PDB entry 7Z9Q | electron microscopy, 3.60 A resolution | chains B and C of the 6 polymer chains in the assembly

[Chain B (and C)]
Protein: Spike glycoprotein, Fibritin
From: Severe acute respiratory syndrome coronavirus 2
Notes: chain C of this document is another copy of the same molecule, construct and numbering; everything in this record applies to it too
Reference sequence: chimeric construct of P0DTC2, P10104: residues 1-1208 from P0DTC2 (SPIKE_SARS2) positions 1-1208 (same numbers); residues 1211-1238 from P10104 positions 458-485 (UniProt number = residue number - 753)
Sequence (1260 residues; row label = number of the first residue in the row):
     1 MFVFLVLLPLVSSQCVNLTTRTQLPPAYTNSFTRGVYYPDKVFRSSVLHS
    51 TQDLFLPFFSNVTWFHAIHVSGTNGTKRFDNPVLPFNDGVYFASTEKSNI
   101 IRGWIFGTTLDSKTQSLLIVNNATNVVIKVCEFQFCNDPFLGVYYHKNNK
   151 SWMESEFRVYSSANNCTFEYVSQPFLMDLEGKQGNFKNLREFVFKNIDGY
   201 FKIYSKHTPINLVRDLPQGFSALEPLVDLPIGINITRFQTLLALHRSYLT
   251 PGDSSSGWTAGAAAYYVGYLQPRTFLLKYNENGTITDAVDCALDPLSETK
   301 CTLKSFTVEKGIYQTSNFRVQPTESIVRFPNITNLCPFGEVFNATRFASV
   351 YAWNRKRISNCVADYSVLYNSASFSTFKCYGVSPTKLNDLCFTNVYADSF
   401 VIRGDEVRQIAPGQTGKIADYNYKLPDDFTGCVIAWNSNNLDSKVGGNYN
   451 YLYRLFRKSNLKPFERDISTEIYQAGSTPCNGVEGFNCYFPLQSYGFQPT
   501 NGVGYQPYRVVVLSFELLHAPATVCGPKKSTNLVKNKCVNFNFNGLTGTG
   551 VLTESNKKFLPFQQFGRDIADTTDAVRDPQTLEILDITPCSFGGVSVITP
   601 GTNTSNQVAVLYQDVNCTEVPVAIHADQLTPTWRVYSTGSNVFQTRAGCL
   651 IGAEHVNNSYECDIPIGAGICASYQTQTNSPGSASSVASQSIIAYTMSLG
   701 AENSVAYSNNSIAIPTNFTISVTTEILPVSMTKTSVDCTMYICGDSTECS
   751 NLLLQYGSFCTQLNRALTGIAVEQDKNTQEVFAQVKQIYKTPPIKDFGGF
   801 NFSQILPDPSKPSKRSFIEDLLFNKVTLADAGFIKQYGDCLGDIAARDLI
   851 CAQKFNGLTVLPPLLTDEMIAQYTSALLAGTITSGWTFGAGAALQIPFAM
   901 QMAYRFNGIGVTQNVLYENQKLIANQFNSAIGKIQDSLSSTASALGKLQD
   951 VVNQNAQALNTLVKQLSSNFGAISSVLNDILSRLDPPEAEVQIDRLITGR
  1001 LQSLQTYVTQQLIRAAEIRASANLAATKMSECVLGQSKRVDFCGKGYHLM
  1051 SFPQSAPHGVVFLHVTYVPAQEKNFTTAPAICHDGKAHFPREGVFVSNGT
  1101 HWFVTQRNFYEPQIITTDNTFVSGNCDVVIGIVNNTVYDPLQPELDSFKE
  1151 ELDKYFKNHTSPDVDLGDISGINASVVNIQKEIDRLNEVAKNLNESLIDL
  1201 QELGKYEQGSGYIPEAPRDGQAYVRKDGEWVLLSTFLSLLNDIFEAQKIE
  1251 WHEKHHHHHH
Not modelled in the structure: 1-26, 70-81, 114-115, 144-165, 173-185, 243-262, 621-640, 677-689, 828-854, 1148-1260 (chain C: 1-26, 67-80, 144-164, 173-186, 243-263, 621-640, 677-689, 828-855, 1148-1260)
Differences from the reference sequence: engineered mutation Gly682 (Arg in P0DTC2), Ser683 (Arg in P0DTC2), Ser685 (Arg in P0DTC2), Pro986 (Lys in P0DTC2), Pro987 (Val in P0DTC2); linker (1209-1210); conflict Leu1232 (Phe479 in P10104); expression tag (1239-1260)
Swiss-Prot annotation at these positions:
  - region: Asn280 to Cys301 (Putative superantigen), Arg403 to Asp405 (Integrin-binding motif), Asn448 to Phe456 (Immunodominant HLA epitope recognized by the CD8+), Pro681, Ala684 (Putative superantigen), Ser816 to Tyr837 (Fusion peptide 1), Lys835 to Phe855 (Fusion peptide 2), Asp1163 to Glu1202 (Heptad repeat 2)
  - site: Arg815, Ser816 (Cleavage)
  - glycosylation: Asn17 (N-linked (GlcNAc...) (complex) asparagine), Asn61 (N-linked (GlcNAc...) (hybrid) asparagine), Asn74 (N-linked (GlcNAc...) (complex) asparagine), Asn122 (N-linked (GlcNAc...) (hybrid) asparagine), Asn149 (N-linked (GlcNAc...) (complex) asparagine), Asn165 (N-linked (GlcNAc...) (complex) asparagine), Asn234 (N-linked (GlcNAc...) (high mannose) asparagine), Asn282 (N-linked (GlcNAc...) (complex) asparagine), Thr323 (O-linked (GalNAc) threonine), Ser325 (O-linked (HexNAc...) serine), Asn331 (N-linked (GlcNAc...) (complex) asparagine), Asn343 (N-linked (GlcNAc...) (complex) asparagine), Asn603 (N-linked (GlcNAc...) (hybrid) asparagine), Asn616 (N-linked (GlcNAc...) (complex) asparagine), Asn657 (N-linked (GlcNAc...) (complex) asparagine), Thr676 (O-linked (GlcNAc...) threonine), Thr678 (O-linked (GlcNAc...) threonine), Asn709 (N-linked (GlcNAc...) (high mannose) asparagine), Asn717 (N-linked (GlcNAc...) (hybrid) asparagine), Asn801 (N-linked (GlcNAc...) (hybrid) asparagine) and 6 more in UniProt
Cystine bridges: Cys131-Cys166, Cys291-Cys301, Cys336-Cys361, Cys379-Cys432, Cys391-Cys525, Cys480-Cys488, Cys538-Cys590, Cys617-Cys649, Cys662-Cys671, Cys738-Cys760, Cys743-Cys749, Cys1032-Cys1043, Cys1082-Cys1126
Covalently attached groups: N-acetylglucosamine (NAG) linked to Asn61, Asn122, Asn282, Asn331, Asn343, Asn603, Asn616, Asn657, Asn709, Asn717, Asn801, Asn1074, Asn1098, Asn1134

[Interface between chain B and chain C]
Contacting residue pairs - 165 pairs, chain B then chain C:
  Asp40(B) - His519(C)
  Lys41(B) - His519(C)  hydrogen bond
  Lys41(B) - Ala520(C)
  Lys41(B) - Phe562(C)
  Lys41(B) - Gln563(C)
  Lys41(B) - Gln564(C)
  Val42(B) - Gln563(C)  hydrogen bond (backbone-side chain)
  Val42(B) - Phe565(C)
  Val42(B) - Arg567(C)
  Phe43(B) - Lys557(C)
  Phe43(B) - Lys558(C)
  Phe43(B) - Phe559(C)  hydrophobic
  Phe43(B) - Gln563(C)
  Phe43(B) - Phe565(C)
  Phe43(B) - Gly566(C)
  Phe43(B) - Arg567(C)  hydrogen bond (backbone-backbone)
  Val47(B) - Ile569(C)  hydrophobic
  Tyr200(B) - Asn394(C)
  Tyr200(B) - Tyr396(C)  hydrogen bond
  Tyr200(B) - Glu516(C)  hydrogen bond
  Tyr200(B) - Leu518(C)  hydrophobic
  Lys202(B) - His519(C)
  Glu224(B) - Phe562(C)
  Pro225(B) - His519(C)
  Pro225(B) - Phe562(C)
  Asp228(B) - Leu518(C)
  Asp228(B) - His519(C)
  Pro230(B) - Arg357(C)
  Tyr369(B) - Thr415(C)
  Tyr369(B) - Gly416(C)
  Tyr369(B) - Asp420(C)  hydrogen bond
  Asn370(B) - Tyr421(C)
  Gly413(B) - Pro987(C)
  Asp427(B) - Pro986(C)
  Asp737(B) - Asn317(C)
  Met740(B) - Phe592(C)  hydrophobic
  Asp745(B) - Arg319(C)
  Gln755(B) - Ser968(C)
  Gln755(B) - Asn969(C)  hydrogen bond (backbone-backbone)
  Gln755(B) - Phe970(C)  hydrogen bond (backbone-backbone)
  Gln755(B) - Gly971(C)
  Tyr756(B) - Gln965(C)  hydrogen bond (backbone-side chain)
  Tyr756(B) - Phe970(C)
  Gly757(B) - Gln965(C)
  Gly757(B) - Ser968(C)
  Ser758(B) - Gln965(C)  hydrogen bond (backbone-side chain)
  Phe759(B) - Gln965(C)
  Phe759(B) - Phe970(C)  hydrophobic
  Phe759(B) - Gly999(C)
  Phe759(B) - Gln1002(C)
  Phe759(B) - Ser1003(C)
  Phe759(B) - Thr1006(C)
  Gln762(B) - Thr961(C)
  Gln762(B) - Thr1006(C)
  Gln762(B) - Gln1010(C)
  Arg765(B) - Gln957(C)
  Arg765(B) - Thr961(C)
  Glu773(B) - Glu1017(C)
  Lys786(B) - Lys1045(C)
  Gln787(B) - Ala701(C)
  Gln787(B) - Asn703(C)  hydrogen bond
  Ile788(B) - Leu699(C)  hydrophobic
  Ile788(B) - Gly700(C)
  Ile788(B) - Ala701(C)  hydrogen bond (backbone-backbone)
  Ile788(B) - Glu702(C)
  Ile788(B) - Asn703(C)  hydrogen bond (backbone-backbone)
  Tyr789(B) - Asn703(C)
  Tyr789(B) - Val705(C)  hydrophobic
  Lys790(B) - Glu702(C)
  Lys790(B) - Asn703(C)
  Lys790(B) - Ser704(C)
  Lys790(B) - Val705(C)
  Pro792(B) - Tyr707(C)  hydrophobic
  Asp796(B) - Tyr707(C)  hydrogen bond (backbone-side chain)
  Asp796(B) - Asn709(C)
  Phe797(B) - Tyr707(C)
  Phe855(B) - Phe592(C)
  Asn856(B) - Ala570(C)
  Gly857(B) - Phe592(C)
  Val860(B) - Asp614(C)
  Leu861(B) - Gln613(C)
  Pro863(B) - Ala668(C)  hydrogen bond (backbone-backbone)
  Leu864(B) - Pro665(C)  hydrophobic
  Leu864(B) - Ala668(C)
  Leu864(B) - Gly669(C)  hydrogen bond (backbone-backbone)
  Leu865(B) - Met697(C)  hydrophobic
  Thr866(B) - Arg646(C)
  Thr866(B) - Ala668(C)
  Met869(B) - Gly669(C)
  Met869(B) - Met697(C)  hydrophobic
  Met869(B) - Leu699(C)
  Gln872(B) - Leu699(C)
  Tyr873(B) - Leu699(C)
  Thr883(B) - Val705(C)
  Thr883(B) - Tyr707(C)
  Gly889(B) - Asp1041(C)
  Gly889(B) - Lys1045(C)
  Ala890(B) - Gly1046(C)
  Ala890(B) - Tyr1047(C)
  Ala892(B) - Glu1072(C)
  Leu894(B) - Ala713(C)
  Leu894(B) - Pro715(C)
  Leu894(B) - Glu1072(C)
  Gln895(B) - Ala706(C)
  Gln895(B) - Ser711(C)
  Gln895(B) - Ile712(C)
  Gln895(B) - Ala713(C)  hydrogen bond (backbone-backbone)
  Gln895(B) - Asn1074(C)  hydrogen bond
  Ile896(B) - Tyr707(C)
  Ile896(B) - Ser711(C)
  Ile896(B) - Ile712(C)  hydrophobic
  Pro897(B) - Tyr707(C)  hydrophobic
  Pro897(B) - Ser708(C)
  Pro897(B) - Asn709(C)
  Pro897(B) - Ser711(C)
  Pro897(B) - Thr1077(C)
  Phe898(B) - Tyr707(C)  hydrogen bond (backbone-side chain)
  Met900(B) - Thr1077(C)
  Met900(B) - Ala1078(C)
  Met900(B) - Pro1079(C)
  Met900(B) - Val1094(C)  hydrophobic
  Tyr904(B) - Ile712(C)
  Tyr904(B) - Val1094(C)
  Tyr904(B) - Arg1107(C)
  Asn907(B) - Arg1107(C)
  Thr912(B) - Phe1121(C)
  Gln913(B) - Pro1090(C)  hydrogen bond (side chain-backbone)
  Gln913(B) - Phe1121(C)
  Asn914(B) - Phe1089(C)
  Asn914(B) - Phe1121(C)
  Asn914(B) - Ser1123(C)  hydrogen bond
  Tyr917(B) - Pro1079(C)
  Tyr917(B) - Phe1089(C)  hydrophobic
  Glu918(B) - Ser1123(C)  hydrogen bond
  Glu918(B) - Val1128(C)
  Val963(B) - Ala570(C)  hydrophobic
  Ser967(B) - Ala570(C)
  Ser967(B) - Asp571(C)
  Asn978(B) - Thr547(C)
  Leu981(B) - Lys386(C)  hydrogen bond (backbone-side chain)
  Ser982(B) - Lys386(C)
  Ser982(B) - Leu390(C)
  Ser982(B) - Thr547(C)
  Arg983(B) - Gly381(C)  hydrogen bond (side chain-backbone)
  Arg983(B) - Val382(C)
  Arg983(B) - Ser383(C)  hydrogen bond (backbone-backbone)
  Arg983(B) - Lys386(C)
  Leu984(B) - Gly381(C)
  Leu984(B) - Val382(C)
  Leu984(B) - Ser383(C)
  Leu984(B) - Lys386(C)
  Asp985(B) - Ser383(C)  hydrogen bond
  Asp985(B) - Lys386(C)
  Asp994(B) - Arg995(C)  salt bridge
  Gln1005(B) - Gln1002(C)
  Ile1013(B) - Ile1013(C)  hydrophobic
  Arg1019(B) - Glu1017(C)  salt bridge
  Ser1030(B) - Val1040(C)
  Ser1030(B) - Asp1041(C)
  Glu1031(B) - Arg1039(C)  salt bridge
  Glu1031(B) - Val1040(C)
  Leu1034(B) - Asp1041(C)
  Gly1035(B) - Val1040(C)
  Arg1039(B) - Arg1039(C)
  Glu1111(B) - Ser1123(C)  hydrogen bond
Other interface residues (no listed pair), chain B (103 interface residues in all): Tyr38, Pro39, Tyr204, Asn282, Pro412, Ser735, Thr859, Pro862, Trp886, Gly891, Ala893, Gln920, Ser975, Leu1001, Gln1002, Thr1009, Leu1012, Thr1027, Gln1113, Leu1141, Glu1144, Leu1145
Other interface residues (no listed pair), chain C (110 interface residues in all): Gln314, Thr385, Thr430, Gly548, Leu560, Ala647, Ile666, Gly667, Ile670, Cys671, Asn710, Glu990, Thr1009, Phe1042, Val1068, Val1122, Gly1124, Val1129, Ile1130, Leu1141, Leu1145

[In short]
Chain B and chain C form an interface of 103 and 110 residues respectively, with 27 hydrogen bonds and 3 salt
bridges. Among the polar pairs are Asp994(B)-Arg995(C), Arg1019(B)-Glu1017(C) and Glu1031(B)-Arg1039(C).
Covalently linked N-acetylglucosamine: at Asn61(B), Asn122(B), Asn282(B), Asn331(B), Asn343(B) and Asn603(B)
and 8 more.
Both chains are Spike glycoprotein, Fibritin (Severe acute respiratory syndrome coronavirus 2). Entry 7Z9Q
(CRYO-EM STRUCTURE OF SARS-COV-2 SPIKE : H11-A10 nanobody complex) was determined by electron microscopy (same
publication as 7Z1A, 7Z1B, 7Z1C, 7Z1D, 7Z1E, 7Z6V and 4 further entries).
